Entry 6WMB (X-ray diffraction, 3.02 A resolution); this record covers chains A and B.

[Chain A]
Protein: Apolipoprotein B mRNA editing enzyme, catalytic peptide- like 3G
Source organism: Homo sapiens
Sequence (367 residues; numbered 18 to 384; the number before each row is that of its first residue):
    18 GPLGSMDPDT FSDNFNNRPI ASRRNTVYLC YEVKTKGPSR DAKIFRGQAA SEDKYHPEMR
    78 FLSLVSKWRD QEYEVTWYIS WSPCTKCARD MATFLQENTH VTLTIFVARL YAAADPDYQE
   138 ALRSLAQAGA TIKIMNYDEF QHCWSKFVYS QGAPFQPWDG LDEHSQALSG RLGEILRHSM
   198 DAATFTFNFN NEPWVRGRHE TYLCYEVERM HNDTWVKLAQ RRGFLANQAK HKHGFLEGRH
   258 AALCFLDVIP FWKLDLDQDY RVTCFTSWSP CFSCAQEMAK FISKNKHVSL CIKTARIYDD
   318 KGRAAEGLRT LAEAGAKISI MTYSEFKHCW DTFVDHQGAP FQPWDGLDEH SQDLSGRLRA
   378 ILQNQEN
Not modelled in the structure: 248-252, 383-384
Bound ions: Zn2+: His257, Cys288, Cys291
From the paper describing this entry:
  - binding site for the 2-nt DNA strand (chain B): Trp211

[Chain B]
Molecule: 2-nt DNA strand
Source organism: Escherichia coli
Sequence (2 nucleotides; numbered 1 to 2; the number before each row is that of its first residue):
     1 CC

[Chain A / chain B interface]
Contacting residue pairs (13):
  Pro210(A) with DC1(B), base contact
  Trp211(A) with DC1(B), stacking on the base
  Val212(A) with DC1(B), hydrogen bond to the base
  Arg213(A) with DC1(B), phosphate contact; DC2(B), phosphate contact
  Gly214(A) with DC2(B), phosphate contact
  Arg215(A) with DC2(B), base contact
  His216(A) with DC2(B), base contact
  Trp285(A) with DC1(B), base contact
  Tyr315(A) with DC1(B), base contact; DC2(B), base contact
  Asp316(A) with DC1(B), base contact
  Asp317(A) with DC1(B), base contact
Interface residues without a listed pair, chain A (12 interface residues in all): Ile314

[Summary]
12 residues of chain A and 2 residues of chain B are in contact, with 1 hydrogen bond and 1 aromatic stacking
contact. The hydrogen-bonded pair is Val212(A)-DC1(B). His257(A), Cys288(A) and Cys291(A) coordinate Zn2+.
From the paper: a binding site for the 2-nt DNA strand (chain B) at Trp211(A).
Chain A is Apolipoprotein B mRNA editing enzyme, catalytic peptide- like 3G (Homo sapiens) and chain B is a
2-nt DNA strand (Escherichia coli); the structure, Crystal structure of a soluble variant of full-length human
APOBEC3G (pH 8.0), was determined by X-ray diffraction together with 6WMA and 6WMC from the same study.
